2GIC - chains A and C of the 6 polymer chains in the assembly; structure by X-ray diffraction, 2.92 A resolution.

Chain A (and C):
Protein: Nucleocapsid protein
From: Vesicular stomatitis Indiana virus
Notes: chain C of this document is another copy of the same molecule, construct and numbering; everything in this record applies to it too
UniProtKB: P03521 (NCAP_VSVSJ); residue numbers follow UniProt; this construct covers 1-422
Chain sequence (422 residues; each row starts with the number of its first residue):
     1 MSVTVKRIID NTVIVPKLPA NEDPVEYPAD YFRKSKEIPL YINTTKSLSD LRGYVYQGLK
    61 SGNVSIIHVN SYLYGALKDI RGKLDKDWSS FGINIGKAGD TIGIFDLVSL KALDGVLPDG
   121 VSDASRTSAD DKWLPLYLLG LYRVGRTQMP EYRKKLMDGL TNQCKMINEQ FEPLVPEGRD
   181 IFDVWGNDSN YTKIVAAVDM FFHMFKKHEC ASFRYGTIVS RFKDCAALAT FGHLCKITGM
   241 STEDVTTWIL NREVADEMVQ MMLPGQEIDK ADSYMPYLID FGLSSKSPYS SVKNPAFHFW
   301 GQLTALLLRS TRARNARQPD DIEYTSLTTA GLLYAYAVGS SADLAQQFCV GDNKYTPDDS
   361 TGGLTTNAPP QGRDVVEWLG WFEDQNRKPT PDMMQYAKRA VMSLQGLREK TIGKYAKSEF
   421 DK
Disordered / not traced: 1 (chain C: 1, 358-365)
Swiss-Prot annotation at these positions:
  - binding site (RNA): Arg143, Tyr152, Lys206, Arg214, Lys286, Arg317, Arg408

Chain A / chain C interface:
Contacting residue pairs - 14 pairs, chain A then chain C:
  Ser2(A) with Val350(C)
  Thr4(A) with Val350(C)
  Val5(A) with Phe348(C), hydrophobic; Cys349(C)
  Lys6(A) with Phe348(C); Cys349(C), hydrogen bond (backbone-backbone)
  Arg7(A) with Gln347(C); Phe348(C)
  Ile8(A) with Gln346(C); Gln347(C), hydrogen bond (backbone-backbone); Phe348(C); Cys349(C), hydrophobic; Asn353(C)
  Ile14(A) with Phe348(C), hydrophobic
Other interface residues (no listed pair), chain C (7 interface residues in all): Gly351

Overview:
The chain A/chain C interface involves 7 residues from each chain; the contacts include 2 hydrogen bonds. The
backbones hydrogen-bond at Lys6(A)-Cys349(C) and Ile8(A)-Gln347(C). Curated annotation (UniProt) lists 7
RNA-binding residues on chain A.
Chain A and chain C are both Nucleocapsid protein (Vesicular stomatitis Indiana virus); the structure, Crystal
Structure of a vesicular stomatitis virus nucleocapsid-RNA complex, was determined by X-ray diffraction.
